PDB entry 3O2U | X-ray diffraction, 2.00 A resolution | chain A

[Chain A]
Name: NEDD8-conjugating enzyme UBC12
Source organism: Saccharomyces cerevisiae
Notes: EC 6.3.2.-
Reference sequence: P52491 (UBC12_YEAST); residues 1001-1188 here correspond to UniProt positions 1-188 (UniProt number = residue number - 1000)
Sequence (190 residues; each row starts with the number of its first residue):
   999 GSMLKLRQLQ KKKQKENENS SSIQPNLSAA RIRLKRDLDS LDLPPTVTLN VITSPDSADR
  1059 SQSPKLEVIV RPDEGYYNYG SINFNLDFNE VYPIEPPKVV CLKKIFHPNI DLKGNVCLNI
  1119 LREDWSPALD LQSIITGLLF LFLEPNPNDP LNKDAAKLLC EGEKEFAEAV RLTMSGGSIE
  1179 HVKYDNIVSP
Construct notes: expression tag (999-1000)
Swiss-Prot annotation at these positions:
  - active site: Cys1115 (Glycyl thioester intermediate)
  - modified residue: Met1001 (N-acetylmethionine)
Reported in the primary citation:
  - catalytic residues: Cys1115 (proposed by the authors, not directly observed)
  - mutagenesis - I1030D, R1031A, S1124A, P1125A, A1126D: decreased catalytic activity on Hrt1
  - mutagenesis - Q1008P/K1009P: decreased catalytic activity on Dcn1P
  - mutagenesis - Q1008P/K1009P: unchanged catalytic activity on In the absence of Dcn1P

[Overview]
From UniProt: active-site residue Cys1115. The paper reports the catalytic residue Cys1115; I1030D, R1031A and
S1124A, among others, reduce catalytic activity on Hrt1; 6 substitutions were tested in all.
Chain A is NEDD8-conjugating enzyme UBC12 (Saccharomyces cerevisiae); the structure, S. cerevisiae Ubc12, was
determined by X-ray diffraction (same publication as 3O2P and 3O6B).
